PDB entry 4NS3 | X-ray diffraction, 2.38 A resolution | chains A and E of the 6 polymer chains in the assembly

Chain A (and E):
Name: Delta-1-pyrroline-5-carboxylate dehydrogenase
From: Mycobacterium tuberculosis
Notes: EC 1.5.1.12; chain E of this document is another copy of the same molecule, construct and numbering; everything in this record applies to it too
Reference sequence: L7N4Z6 (L7N4Z6_MYCTU); residues 1-543 here = UniProt positions 1-543
Amino-acid sequence (563 residues; each row starts with the number of its first residue; numbers below 1 keep their minus sign (Met-19 is residue -19)):
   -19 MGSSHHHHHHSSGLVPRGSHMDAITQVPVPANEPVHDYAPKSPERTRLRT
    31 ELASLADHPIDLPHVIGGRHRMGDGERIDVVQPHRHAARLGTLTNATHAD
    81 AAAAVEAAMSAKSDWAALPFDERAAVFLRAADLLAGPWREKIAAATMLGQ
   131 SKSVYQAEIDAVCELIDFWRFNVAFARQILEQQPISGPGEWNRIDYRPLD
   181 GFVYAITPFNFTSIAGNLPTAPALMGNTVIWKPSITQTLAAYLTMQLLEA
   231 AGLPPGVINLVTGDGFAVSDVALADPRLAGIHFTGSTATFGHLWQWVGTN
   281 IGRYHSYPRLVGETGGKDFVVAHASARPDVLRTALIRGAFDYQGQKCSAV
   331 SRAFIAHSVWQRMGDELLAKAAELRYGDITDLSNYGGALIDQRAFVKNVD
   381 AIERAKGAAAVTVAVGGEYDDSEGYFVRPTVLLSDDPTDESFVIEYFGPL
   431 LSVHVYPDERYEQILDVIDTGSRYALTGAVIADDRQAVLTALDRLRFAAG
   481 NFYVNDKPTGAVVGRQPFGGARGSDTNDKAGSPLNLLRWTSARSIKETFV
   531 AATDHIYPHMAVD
Disordered / not traced: -19 to -1, 542-543 (chain E: -19 to -1, 418-425, 452-453, 490, 543)
Modified positions: Cys327 (s,s-(2-hydroxyethyl)thiocysteine; CME)
Differences from the reference sequence: expression tag (-19 to 0); engineered mutation Asp505 (Gly in L7N4Z6)
Small-molecule neighbours: cobalamin (B12): Ile186, Asp244, Phe246, Ser249, Asp250, Phe263, Thr264, Ala268, Thr269, His272, Leu273, Arg373

Interface between chain A and chain E:
Pairs across the interface (66):
  His0(A) - Ala97(E)  hydrogen bond (side chain-backbone)
  Met1(A) - Ile174(E)
  Met1(A) - Asp175(E)
  Asp2(A) - Arg103(E)  salt bridge
  Asp2(A) - Leu160(E)
  Asp2(A) - Asp175(E)  hydrogen bond (backbone-side chain)
  Asp2(A) - Tyr176(E)  hydrogen bond (backbone-backbone)
  Ala3(A) - Leu160(E)
  Ala3(A) - Gln163(E)
  Ala3(A) - Ile174(E)
  Ile4(A) - Ile4(E)  hydrophobic
  Ile4(A) - Arg157(E)
  Ile4(A) - Leu160(E)  hydrogen bond (backbone-backbone)
  Ile4(A) - Glu161(E)
  Ile4(A) - Gln163(E)
  Thr5(A) - Arg173(E)
  Gln6(A) - Trp171(E)  hydrogen bond (backbone-side chain)
  Val7(A) - Trp171(E)  hydrophobic
  Pro8(A) - Glu170(E)
  Pro8(A) - Trp171(E)
  Ala97(A) - His0(E)
  Asp101(A) - Trp171(E)
  Asp101(A) - Arg173(E)  salt bridge
  Glu102(A) - Arg173(E)  salt bridge
  Arg103(A) - Asp2(E)  salt bridge
  Ala105(A) - Glu527(E)
  Ala105(A) - Phe529(E)
  Leu108(A) - Trp171(E)  hydrophobic
  Leu108(A) - Phe529(E)  hydrophobic
  Arg109(A) - Phe529(E)  hydrogen bond (side chain-backbone)
  Asp112(A) - Gly169(E)
  Asp112(A) - Phe529(E)
  Asp112(A) - Val530(E)
  Leu113(A) - Val530(E)  hydrophobic
  Arg157(A) - Ile4(E)
  Leu160(A) - Asp2(E)
  Leu160(A) - Ala3(E)
  Leu160(A) - Ile4(E)  hydrogen bond (backbone-backbone)
  Glu161(A) - Ile4(E)
  Gln163(A) - Ala3(E)
  Gln163(A) - Ile4(E)
  Gly169(A) - Asp112(E)
  Glu170(A) - Pro8(E)
  Trp171(A) - Gln6(E)  hydrogen bond (side chain-backbone)
  Trp171(A) - Val7(E)  hydrophobic
  Trp171(A) - Pro8(E)
  Trp171(A) - Asp101(E)
  Trp171(A) - Leu108(E)  hydrophobic
  Arg173(A) - Met1(E)
  Arg173(A) - Thr5(E)
  Arg173(A) - Asp101(E)  salt bridge
  Arg173(A) - Glu102(E)  salt bridge
  Ile174(A) - Met1(E)
  Ile174(A) - Ala3(E)
  Asp175(A) - His0(E)
  Asp175(A) - Met1(E)
  Asp175(A) - Asp2(E)  hydrogen bond (side chain-backbone)
  Tyr176(A) - Asp2(E)  hydrogen bond (backbone-backbone)
  Arg523(A) - His0(E)
  Glu527(A) - Ala105(E)
  Phe529(A) - Ala105(E)
  Phe529(A) - Leu108(E)  hydrophobic
  Phe529(A) - Arg109(E)  hydrogen bond (backbone-side chain)
  Phe529(A) - Asp112(E)
  Val530(A) - Asp112(E)
  Val530(A) - Leu113(E)  hydrophobic
Other interface residues (no listed pair), chain A (40 interface residues in all): Ala96, Phe100, Ala104, Pro117, Ser166, Pro178, Ile525
Other interface residues (no listed pair), chain E (42 interface residues in all): Ala96, Leu98, Pro99, Phe100, Ala104, Pro117, Ser166, Pro178, Arg523, Ile525

In short:
40 residues of chain A face 42 of chain E across their interface, with 11 hydrogen bonds and 6 salt bridges.
Among the polar pairs are Asp2(A)-Arg103(E), Asp101(A)-Arg173(E) and Glu102(A)-Arg173(E). Ligands of chain A:
cobalamin.
Both chains are Delta-1-pyrroline-5-carboxylate dehydrogenase (Mycobacterium tuberculosis). Entry 4NS3
(Crystal structure of the Delta-pyrroline-5-carboxylate dehydrogenase from Mycobacterium tuberculosis bound
with NAD and cobalamin) was determined by X-ray diffraction, deposited together with 4LEM.
